PDB entry 2FAK | X-ray diffraction, 2.80 A resolution | chains H and I of the 28 polymer chains in the assembly

[Chain H]
Protein: Proteasome component PUP1
Source organism: Saccharomyces cerevisiae
Notes: EC 3.4.25.1
Reference sequence: P25043 (PSB7_YEAST); the construct lacks a stretch of the UniProt sequence and is renumbered around it, so the offset changes along the chain: 1-91 = UniProt 30-120; 93-105 = UniProt 121-133; 106-187 = UniProt 135-216; 189-223 = UniProt 217-251
Sequence (222 residues; row label = number of the first residue in the row; note: 2 numbers in that range are skipped by the numbering (no residue carries them; nothing is unmodelled there)):
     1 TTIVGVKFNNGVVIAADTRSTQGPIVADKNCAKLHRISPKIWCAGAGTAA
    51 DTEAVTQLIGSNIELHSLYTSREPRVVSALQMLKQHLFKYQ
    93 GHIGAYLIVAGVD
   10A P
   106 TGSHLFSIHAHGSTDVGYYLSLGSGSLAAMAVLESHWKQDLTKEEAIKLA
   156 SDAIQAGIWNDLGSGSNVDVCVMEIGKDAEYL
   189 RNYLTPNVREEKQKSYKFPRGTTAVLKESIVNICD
UniProt features mapped onto this chain:
  - active site: Thr1 (Nucleophile)
Ligand contacts: Salinosporamide A, bound form (SA1; (3ar,6r,6as)-6-((S)-((S)-cyclohex-2-enyl)(hydroxy)methyl)-6a-methyl-4-oxo-hexahydro-2H-furo[3,2-c]pyrrole-6-carbaldehyde): Thr1, Arg19, Ser20, Thr21, Cys31, Lys33, Gly45, Ala46, Gly47, Ala49, Thr52, Ser129, Gly168

[Chain I]
Protein: Proteasome component PUP3
Source organism: Saccharomyces cerevisiae
Notes: EC 3.4.25.1
Reference sequence: P25451 (PSB3_YEAST); the construct lacks a stretch of the UniProt sequence and is renumbered around it, so the offset changes along the chain: -8 to -1 = UniProt 2-9; 1-36 = UniProt 10-45; 38-105 = UniProt 46-113; 106-122 = UniProt 117-133; 2 more segments
Sequence (204 residues; numbered -8 to 194 plus 4 insertion-coded residues; 3 numbers in that range are skipped by the numbering (no residue carries them; nothing is unmodelled there); the number before each row is that of its first residue; a row labelled like 10A-10C holds insertion residues (10A, then the next letters in order); numbers below 1 keep their minus sign (Ser-8 is residue -8)):
    -8 SDPSSING
     1 GIVVAMTGKDCVAIACDLRLGSQSLGVSNKFEKIFH
    38 YGHVFLGITGLATDVTTLNEMFRYKTNLYKLKEERAIEPETFTQLVSSSL
    88 YERRFGPYFVGPVVAGIN
10A-10C SKS
   106 GKPFIAGFDLIGCIDEA
   12A K
   123 DFIVSGTASDQLFGMCESLYEPNLEPEDLFETISQALLNAADRDALSGWG
   173 AVVYIIK
   181 KDEVVKRYLKMRQD
UniProt features mapped onto this chain:
  - modified residue: Ser22 (Phosphoserine)
  - cross-link: Lys62 (Glycyl lysine isopeptide (Lys-Gly) (interchain with G-Cter in ubiquitin))

[How chain H and chain I interact]
Residue-residue contacts (64):
  Gln22(H) - Phe135(I)
  Ile25(H) - Asp132(I)
  Ile25(H) - Phe135(I)  hydrophobic
  Val26(H) - Phe135(I)
  Ala27(H) - Asp120(I)
  Asp28(H) - Asp120(I)
  Lys29(H) - Glu139(I)  salt bridge
  Thr48(H) - Ile116(I)
  Ala49(H) - Cys118(I)  hydrophobic
  Ala50(H) - Tyr88(I)
  Ala50(H) - Ile116(I)  hydrophobic
  Ala50(H) - Cys118(I)  hydrophobic
  Asp51(H) - Tyr88(I)  hydrogen bond
  Asp51(H) - Arg91(I)  salt bridge
  Ala54(H) - Tyr88(I)
  Tyr90(H) - Phe92(I)  hydrophobic
  His94(H) - Arg91(I)  hydrogen bond (backbone-side chain)
  His94(H) - Phe92(I)
  Ile95(H) - Phe92(I)  hydrophobic
  Arg197(H) - Glu139(I)  salt bridge
  Lys200(H) - Glu139(I)  hydrogen bond (side chain-backbone)
  Lys200(H) - Ser140(I)
  Lys200(H) - Tyr142(I)
  Ser203(H) - Glu143(I)  hydrogen bond
  Tyr204(H) - Ser140(I)
  Tyr204(H) - Leu141(I)  hydrophobic
  Lys205(H) - Glu143(I)
  Lys205(H) - Asp150(I)  salt bridge
  Phe206(H) - Leu141(I)  hydrophobic
  Phe206(H) - Glu153(I)
  Phe206(H) - Gln157(I)
  Arg208(H) - Glu149(I)  salt bridge
  Arg208(H) - Asp150(I)  salt bridge
  Arg208(H) - Glu153(I)
  Gly209(H) - Glu153(I)  hydrogen bond (backbone-side chain)
  Thr210(H) - Glu153(I)  hydrogen bond (backbone-side chain)
  Thr211(H) - Glu153(I)  hydrogen bond
  Thr211(H) - Ser156(I)
  Thr211(H) - Gln157(I)  hydrogen bond
  Thr211(H) - Leu189(I)
  Ala212(H) - Leu189(I)
  Ala212(H) - Lys190(I)  hydrogen bond (backbone-backbone)
  Val213(H) - Phe152(I)  hydrophobic
  Val213(H) - Tyr188(I)
  Leu214(H) - Tyr188(I)  hydrogen bond (backbone-backbone)
  Leu214(H) - Leu189(I)
  Leu214(H) - Lys190(I)
  Lys215(H) - Arg187(I)
  Lys215(H) - Tyr188(I)  hydrogen bond (backbone-backbone)
  Glu216(H) - Lys186(I)
  Glu216(H) - Arg187(I)  salt bridge
  Ser217(H) - Val185(I)
  Ser217(H) - Lys186(I)  hydrogen bond (backbone-backbone)
  Ile218(H) - Val184(I)
  Val219(H) - His36(I)
  Val219(H) - Tyr176(I)  hydrophobic
  Val219(H) - Val184(I)  hydrogen bond (backbone-backbone)
  Val219(H) - Lys186(I)
  Asn220(H) - His36(I)
  Ile221(H) - Gly39(I)
  Ile221(H) - His40(I)
  Ile221(H) - Phe42(I)  hydrophobic
  Ile221(H) - Val184(I)  hydrophobic
  Asp223(H) - Lys67(I)  salt bridge
Interface residues without a listed pair, chain H (36 interface residues in all): Pro207
Interface residues without a listed pair, chain I (39 interface residues in all): Asp114, Glu121, Leu146, Glu147, Thr154, Leu160, Glu183

[Summary]
Chain H and chain I form an interface of 36 and 39 residues respectively, with 13 hydrogen bonds and 8 salt
bridges. Polar pairs include Lys29(H)-Glu139(I), Asp51(H)-Arg91(I) and Arg197(H)-Glu139(I). Bound to chain H:
Salinosporamide A, bound form. UniProt lists active-site residue Thr1(H) on chain H.
Here chain H is Proteasome component PUP1 and chain I is Proteasome component PUP3, both from Saccharomyces
cerevisiae. Entry 2FAK (Crystal structure of Salinosporamide A in complex with the yeast 20S proteasome) was
determined by X-ray diffraction.
